PDB entry 7UIW | electron microscopy, 3.33 A resolution | chains E and S of the 14 polymer chains in the assembly

# Chain E
Name: ATP-dependent Clp protease ATP-binding subunit ClpA
Source organism: Escherichia coli
UniProtKB: A0A836NDF2 (A0A836NDF2_ECOLX); residue numbers follow UniProt; this construct covers 1-758
Sequence (758 residues; each row starts with the number of its first residue):
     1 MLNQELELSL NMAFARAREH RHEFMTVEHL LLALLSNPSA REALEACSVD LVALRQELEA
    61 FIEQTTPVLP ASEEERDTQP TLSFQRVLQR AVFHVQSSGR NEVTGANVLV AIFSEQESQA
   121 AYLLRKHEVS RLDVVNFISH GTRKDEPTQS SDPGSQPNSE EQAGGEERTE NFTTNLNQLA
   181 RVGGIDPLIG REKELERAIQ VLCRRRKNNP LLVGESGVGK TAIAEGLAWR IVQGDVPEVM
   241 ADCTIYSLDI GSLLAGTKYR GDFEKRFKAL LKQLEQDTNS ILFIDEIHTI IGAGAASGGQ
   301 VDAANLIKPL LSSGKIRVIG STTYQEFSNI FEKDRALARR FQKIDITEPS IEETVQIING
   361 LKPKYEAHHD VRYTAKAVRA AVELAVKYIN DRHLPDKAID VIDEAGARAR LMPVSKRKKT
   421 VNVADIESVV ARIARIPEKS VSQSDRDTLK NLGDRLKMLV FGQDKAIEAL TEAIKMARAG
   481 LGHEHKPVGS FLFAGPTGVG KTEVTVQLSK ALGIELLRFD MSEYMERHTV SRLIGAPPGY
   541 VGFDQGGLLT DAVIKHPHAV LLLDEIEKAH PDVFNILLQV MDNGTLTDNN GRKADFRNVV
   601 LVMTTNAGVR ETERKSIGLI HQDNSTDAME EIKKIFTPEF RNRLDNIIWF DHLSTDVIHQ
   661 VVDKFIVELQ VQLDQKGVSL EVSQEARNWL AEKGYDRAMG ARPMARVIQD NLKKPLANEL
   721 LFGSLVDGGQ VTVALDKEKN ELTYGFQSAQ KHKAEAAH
Disordered / not traced: 1-168, 749-758
Construct notes: conflict Thr169 (Met in A0A836NDF2)
Small-molecule neighbours:
  - ADP (adenosine-5'-diphosphate): Asp186, Pro187, Leu188, Ile189, Arg191, Ser216, Gly217, Val218, Gly219, Lys220, Thr221, Ala222, Ile357, Leu361, Pro395, Ile399
  - ATP-gamma-S (AGS; phosphothiophosphoric acid-adenylate ester), molecule 1: Arg206, Lys207, Ala336, Arg339, Arg340
  - ATP-gamma-S (AGS), molecule 2: Leu459, Val460, Phe461, Thr497, Gly498, Val499, Gly500, Lys501, Thr502, Glu503, Arg518, Val661, Phe665, Ala701, Arg702

# Chain S
Name: ATP-dependent Clp protease adapter protein ClpS
Source organism: Escherichia coli
UniProtKB: A0A1X3JJM5 (A0A1X3JJM5_ECOLX); residue numbers follow UniProt; this construct covers 1-106
Sequence (106 residues; each row starts with the number of its first residue):
     1 MGKTNDWLDF DQLAEEKVRD ALKPPSMYKV ILVNDDYTPM EFVIDVLQKF FSYDVERATQ
    61 LMLAVHYQGK AICGVFTAEV AETKVAMVNK YARENEHPLL CTLEKA
Disordered / not traced: 1, 27-106

# Interface between chain E and chain S
Pairs across the interface (18; chain E residue first):
  Tyr259(E) with Lys17(S), hydrogen bond (backbone-side chain); Val18(S); Asp20(S), hydrogen bond
  Arg260(E) with Lys17(S); Val18(S); Arg19(S)
  Ser297(E) with Glu15(S)
  Gly298(E) with Glu15(S)
  His528(E) with Gly2(S)
  Gly539(E) with Asn5(S); Asp6(S), hydrogen bond (backbone-backbone)
  Tyr540(E) with Lys3(S); Thr4(S); Asn5(S); Asp6(S)
  Val541(E) with Lys3(S); Thr4(S), hydrogen bond (backbone-backbone); Asp6(S)
Interface residues without a listed pair, chain E (12 interface residues in all): Thr257, Lys258, Ala295, Ala296

# In short
12 residues of chain E face 10 of chain S across their interface; the contacts include 4 hydrogen bonds. Among
the polar pairs are Tyr259(E)-Lys17(S), Tyr259(E)-Asp20(S) and Gly539(E)-Asp6(S). Chain E binds ATP-gamma-S
and ADP.
Here chain E is ATP-dependent Clp protease ATP-binding subunit ClpA and chain S is ATP-dependent Clp protease
adapter protein ClpS, both from Escherichia coli. Entry 7UIW (ClpAP complex bound to ClpS N-terminal
extension, class IIb) was determined by electron microscopy, deposited together with 7UIV, 7UIX, 7UIZ, 7UJ0
and 7UIY.
